PDB entry 2BUO | X-ray diffraction, 1.70 A resolution | chains A and T

# Chain A
Name: HIV-1 capsid protein
Source organism: Human immunodeficiency virus 1
Notes: fragment: c-terminal domain, residues 278-363
Reference sequence: Q72497 (Q72497_9HIV1); residues 146-231 here correspond to UniProt positions 278-363 (UniProt number = residue number + 132)
Chain sequence (86 residues; row label = number of the first residue in the row):
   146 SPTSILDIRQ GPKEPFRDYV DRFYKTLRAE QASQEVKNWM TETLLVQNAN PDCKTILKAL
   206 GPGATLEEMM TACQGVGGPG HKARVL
Not modelled in the structure: 146

# Chain T
Name: Inhibitor of capsid assembly
Chain sequence (12 residues; each row starts with the number of its first residue):
     1 ITFEDLLDYY GP

# Interface between chain A and chain T
Residue-residue contacts - 30 pairs, chain A then chain T:
  Arg162(A) - Tyr10(T)
  Val165(A) - Leu6(T)  hydrophobic
  Val165(A) - Tyr10(T)
  Asp166(A) - Tyr10(T)  hydrogen bond (backbone-side chain)
  Tyr169(A) - Phe3(T)  hydrophobic
  Tyr169(A) - Leu6(T)  hydrophobic
  Tyr169(A) - Leu7(T)
  Tyr169(A) - Tyr10(T)  hydrophobic
  Leu172(A) - Phe3(T)  hydrophobic
  Arg173(A) - Phe3(T)
  Gln179(A) - Glu4(T)
  Lys182(A) - Phe3(T)
  Asn183(A) - Thr2(T)
  Asn183(A) - Phe3(T)  hydrogen bond (side chain-backbone)
  Asn183(A) - Glu4(T)  hydrogen bond
  Thr186(A) - Ile1(T)
  Thr186(A) - Thr2(T)
  Thr186(A) - Phe3(T)
  Thr186(A) - Leu6(T)
  Glu187(A) - Ile1(T)  hydrogen bond (backbone-backbone)
  Glu187(A) - Thr2(T)
  Leu190(A) - Ile1(T)  hydrophobic
  Ala209(A) - Ile1(T)
  Leu211(A) - Ile1(T)  hydrophobic
  Leu211(A) - Leu6(T)  hydrophobic
  Leu211(A) - Tyr9(T)  hydrophobic
  Glu212(A) - Tyr9(T)  hydrogen bond
  Met214(A) - Ile1(T)  hydrophobic
  Met215(A) - Tyr9(T)  hydrophobic
  Met215(A) - Tyr10(T)
Also at the interface, not in a pair above, chain A (19 interface residues in all): Phe168, Thr210
Also at the interface, not in a pair above, chain T (9 interface residues in all): Gly11

# In short
19 residues of chain A face 9 of chain T across their interface, with 5 hydrogen bonds. Polar pairs include
Asp166(A)-Tyr10(T), Asn183(A)-Phe3(T) and Asn183(A)-Glu4(T).
Here chain A is HIV-1 capsid protein (Human immunodeficiency virus 1) and chain T is Inhibitor of capsid
assembly. Entry 2BUO (HIV-1 capsid C-terminal domain in complex with an inhibitor of particle assembly) was
determined by X-ray diffraction.
